4EA2 - chain A; structure by X-ray diffraction, 2.05 A resolution.

== Chain A ==
Molecule: Dehydrosqualene synthase
Source organism: Staphylococcus aureus
Notes: EC 2.5.1.96
UniProtKB: A9JQL9 (CRTM_STAAU); residues 1-287 here = UniProt positions 1-287
Amino-acid sequence (287 residues; each row starts with the number of its first residue):
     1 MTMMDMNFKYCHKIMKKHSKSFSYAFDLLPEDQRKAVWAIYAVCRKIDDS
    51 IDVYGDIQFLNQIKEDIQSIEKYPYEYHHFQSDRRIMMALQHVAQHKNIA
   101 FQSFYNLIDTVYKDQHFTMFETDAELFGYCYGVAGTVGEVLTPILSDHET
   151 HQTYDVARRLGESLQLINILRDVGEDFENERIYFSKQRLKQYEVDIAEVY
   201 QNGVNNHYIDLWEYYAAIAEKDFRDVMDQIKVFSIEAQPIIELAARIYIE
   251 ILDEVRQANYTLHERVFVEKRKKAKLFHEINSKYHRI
Not modelled in the structure: 53-55, 285-287
Residues lining bound ligands:
  - RWZ (N-[(2Z)-3,7-dimethylocta-2,6-dien-1-yl]-N'-[(1R,3S,5R,7R)-tricyclo[3.3.1.1~3,7~]dec-2-yl]ethane-1,2-diamine): H18, F22, F26, Y41, C44, R45, D48, L107, V133, A134, V137, G138, L141, A157, L160, G161, L164, Q165, N168, Y248
  - s,r meso-tartaric acid (SRT): K17, H18, S19, K20, S21, R171, Y248, R265
Curated features (UniProtKB/Swiss-Prot):
  - binding site ((2E,6E)-farnesyl diphosphate): H18 to S21, Y41, R45, Q165, R171, Y248
  - binding site (Mg(2+)): D48, D52, N168, D172

== Overview ==
Chain A binds compound RWZ and s,r meso-tartaric acid. UniProt lists 9 (2E,6E)-farnesyl diphosphate-binding
residues and 4 Mg2+-binding residues.
Chain A is Dehydrosqualene synthase (Staphylococcus aureus); the structure, Crystal structure of
dehydrosqualene synthase (Crtm) aureus complexed with SQ-109, was determined by X-ray diffraction, deposited
together with 4E9U, 4E9Z, 4EA0 and 4EA1.
